PDB entry 8AP8 | electron microscopy, 3.70 A resolution | chains h and d of the 5 polymer chains in the assembly

# Chain h
Name: ATPTB4
Source organism: Trypanosoma brucei brucei
Reference sequence: Q389Z3 (Q389Z3_TRYB2); residues 1-157 here = UniProt positions 1-157
Sequence (157 residues; numbered 1 to 157; the number before each row is that of its first residue):
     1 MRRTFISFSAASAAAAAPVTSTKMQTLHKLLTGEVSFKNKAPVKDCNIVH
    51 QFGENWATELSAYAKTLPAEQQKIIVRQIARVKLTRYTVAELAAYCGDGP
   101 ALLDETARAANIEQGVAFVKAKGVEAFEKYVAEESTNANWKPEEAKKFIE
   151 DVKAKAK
Disordered / not traced: 1-20

# Chain d
Name: subunit-d
Source organism: Trypanosoma brucei brucei
Reference sequence: Q57ZW9 (Q57ZW9_TRYB2); numbering as in UniProt (aligned over 1-370)
Sequence (370 residues; numbered 1 to 370; the number before each row is that of its first residue):
     1 MRRVSSPNITIQSVRWISGVSPLLYFPPTTTSTTNREDQINKNTNIAIQM
    51 IKRYKGEVPPHYTRKSSATIEQVEKEIDALLGGAEKLRKTSTDDQPMDKL
   101 TLMERCLRHALWSYHKEEGRYDFDQIGRWVVYTPEDEVKLAQLKREVEAK
   151 EKLAALRKRREEEGLPGGPVPRINWPQEYSSFIDREPVVAKRIRYDTLAS
   201 TTLERDEKQIESTLQQYRRASQDKRLDDLVDLLERFKPVLAREAIMQRLT
   251 IKHLEGQLGVWRYMDWCPEVRDRAELEVDITGWQWWSPLEERRLLPVRLR
   301 SVNEVREIMSKTQAKKSAEAAERNPIVTQTSTGDNARDRLLKEVLALQAR
   351 INQRDEVEPSQTEQKKKAHH
Disordered / not traced: 1-16, 251-289, 326-370

# Interface between chain h and chain d
Residue-residue contacts (44):
  Lys44(h) - Asp184(d)
  Lys44(h) - Glu186(d)  salt bridge
  Cys46(h) - Ser18(d)  hydrogen bond (side chain-backbone)
  Cys46(h) - Ile183(d)  hydrogen bond (side chain-backbone)
  Cys46(h) - Asp184(d)
  His50(h) - Ser18(d)
  His50(h) - Ile183(d)
  Arg86(h) - Val20(d)
  Arg86(h) - Pro22(d)
  Tyr87(h) - Pro22(d)  hydrophobic
  Thr88(h) - Arg185(d)
  Thr88(h) - Glu186(d)
  Val89(h) - Glu186(d)
  Glu91(h) - Leu23(d)
  Glu91(h) - Arg185(d)  salt bridge
  Tyr95(h) - Leu23(d)  hydrophobic
  Ala107(h) - Leu23(d)
  Asn111(h) - Leu23(d)
  Asn111(h) - Leu24(d)
  Asn111(h) - Phe26(d)
  Gln114(h) - Phe26(d)
  Gly115(h) - Phe26(d)
  Phe127(h) - Phe26(d)  hydrophobic
  Tyr130(h) - Tyr25(d)  hydrogen bond (side chain-backbone)
  Tyr130(h) - Phe26(d)  hydrophobic
  Tyr130(h) - Pro27(d)
  Tyr130(h) - Arg192(d)
  Glu134(h) - Leu24(d)
  Glu134(h) - Tyr25(d)
  Glu134(h) - Arg192(d)  salt bridge
  Ser135(h) - Leu24(d)
  Asn137(h) - Ile17(d)
  Asn137(h) - Pro176(d)
  Asn137(h) - Tyr179(d)
  Ala138(h) - Ser21(d)  hydrogen bond (backbone-side chain)
  Ala138(h) - Leu24(d)  hydrophobic
  Asn139(h) - Ile17(d)  hydrogen bond (side chain-backbone)
  Asn139(h) - Val20(d)
  Trp140(h) - Val20(d)
  Trp140(h) - Ser21(d)  hydrogen bond (side chain-backbone)
  Trp140(h) - Pro22(d)
  Trp140(h) - Leu24(d)  hydrophobic
  Phe148(h) - Leu24(d)  hydrophobic
  Phe148(h) - Phe26(d)  hydrophobic
Interface residues without a listed pair, chain h (27 interface residues in all): Val49, Arg108, Phe118, Val131, Glu133
Interface residues without a listed pair, chain d (18 interface residues in all): Gly19

# Overview
27 residues of chain h face 18 of chain d across their interface; the contacts include 6 hydrogen bonds and 3
salt bridges. Polar pairs include Lys44(h)-Glu186(d), Glu91(h)-Arg185(d) and Glu134(h)-Arg192(d).
Here chain h is ATPTB4 and chain d is subunit-d, both from Trypanosoma brucei brucei. Entry 8AP8 (Peripheral
stalk of Trypanosoma brucei mitochondrial ATP synthase) was determined by electron microscopy, deposited
together with 8AP6, 8AP7, 8AP9, 8APA, 8APB, 8APC and 7 further entries.
